Entry 8KEE (electron microscopy, 3.26 A resolution); this record covers chains E and K of the 36 polymer chains in the assembly.

# Chain E (and K)
Molecule: sheath
From: unclassified Caudoviricetes
Notes: chain K of this document is another copy of the same molecule, construct and numbering; everything in this record applies to it too
Chain sequence (506 residues; numbered 1 to 506; the number before each row is that of its first residue):
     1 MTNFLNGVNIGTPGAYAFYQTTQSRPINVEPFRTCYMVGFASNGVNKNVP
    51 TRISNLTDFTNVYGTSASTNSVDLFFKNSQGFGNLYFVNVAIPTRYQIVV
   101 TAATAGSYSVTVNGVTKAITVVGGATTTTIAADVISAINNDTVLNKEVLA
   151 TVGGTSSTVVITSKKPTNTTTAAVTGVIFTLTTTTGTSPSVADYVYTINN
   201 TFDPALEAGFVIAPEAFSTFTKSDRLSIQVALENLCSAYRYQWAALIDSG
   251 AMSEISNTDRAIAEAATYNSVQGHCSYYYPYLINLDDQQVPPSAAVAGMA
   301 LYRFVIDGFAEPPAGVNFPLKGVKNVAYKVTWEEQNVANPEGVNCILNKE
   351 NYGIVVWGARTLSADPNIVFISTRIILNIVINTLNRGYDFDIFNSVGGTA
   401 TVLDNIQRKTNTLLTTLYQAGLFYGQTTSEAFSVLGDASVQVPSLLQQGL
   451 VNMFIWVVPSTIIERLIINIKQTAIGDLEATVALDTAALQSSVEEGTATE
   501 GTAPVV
Disordered / not traced: 506

# Interface between chain E and chain K
Pairs across the interface (118; chain E residue first):
  Asn113(E) with Arg260(K), hydrogen bond (backbone-side chain)
  Val143(E) with Arg260(K)
  Lys146(E) with Asp259(K), salt bridge
  Glu147(E) with Asn257(K), hydrogen bond; Arg260(K), salt bridge
  Lys165(E) with Asp259(K), salt bridge; Tyr328(K); Glu334(K), salt bridge
  Asn168(E) with Ser256(K), hydrogen bond (side chain-backbone); Tyr328(K)
  Asn200(E) with Thr331(K); Glu333(K)
  Asp203(E) with Lys349(K), salt bridge; Glu350(K)
  Pro204(E) with Trp332(K)
  Ala205(E) with Lys349(K); Asn351(K); Tyr352(K), hydrophobic
  Leu206(E) with Glu350(K)
  Tyr239(E) with Trp332(K)
  Arg240(E) with Trp332(K); Glu333(K), salt bridge
  Asn367(E) with Gln472(K), hydrogen bond (backbone-side chain)
  Thr373(E) with Gln472(K)
  Leu377(E) with Gln472(K)
  Ile381(E) with Ile470(K), hydrophobic
  Leu384(E) with Ile468(K), hydrophobic
  Asn385(E) with Ile468(K)
  Arg386(E) with Tyr352(K)
  Tyr388(E) with Leu466(K), hydrophobic; Ile468(K), hydrophobic
  Asp389(E) with Val316(K); Tyr352(K), hydrogen bond
  Phe390(E) with Val316(K), hydrophobic; Asn317(K); Tyr352(K), hydrophobic
  Ile392(E) with Ile463(K); Glu464(K)
  Phe393(E) with Arg303(K), hydrogen bond (backbone-side chain); Glu311(K); Pro312(K); Ala314(K), hydrophobic; Gly315(K); Trp357(K), hydrophobic; Gly358(K); Ala359(K), hydrophobic; Ile463(K), hydrogen bond (backbone-backbone)
  Asn394(E) with Arg303(K), hydrogen bond; Glu311(K); Ile462(K); Ile463(K), hydrogen bond (backbone-backbone)
  Ser395(E) with Ala310(K), hydrogen bond (side chain-backbone); Glu311(K), hydrogen bond (backbone-side chain); Ser460(K); Thr461(K)
  Val396(E) with Tyr424(K); Ser460(K); Thr461(K), hydrogen bond (backbone-backbone); Ile463(K), hydrophobic
  Gly397(E) with Tyr424(K); Ser460(K)
  Gly398(E) with Phe423(K); Gly425(K)
  Thr399(E) with Gln426(K)
  Val402(E) with Ile463(K), hydrophobic
  Tyr424(E) with Ile475(K), hydrophobic
  Ser429(E) with Leu478(K); Glu479(K)
  Glu430(E) with Leu478(K)
  Ala431(E) with Leu478(K)
  Phe432(E) with Leu478(K)
  Ser433(E) with Val482(K)
  Leu435(E) with Thr486(K); Gln490(K)
  Ser439(E) with Gln490(K), hydrogen bond; Val493(K)
  Val442(E) with Thr499(K)
  Ser444(E) with Thr499(K)
  Leu446(E) with Thr461(K), hydrogen bond (backbone-side chain); Ile462(K)
  Gln447(E) with Phe370(K); Thr461(K)
  Gln448(E) with Phe370(K); Glu464(K); Arg465(K), hydrogen bond (backbone-side chain)
  Gly449(E) with Ile462(K); Ile463(K); Glu464(K), hydrogen bond (backbone-backbone); Arg465(K), hydrogen bond (backbone-backbone)
  Leu450(E) with Arg465(K); Ile467(K), hydrophobic
  Val451(E) with Ile463(K), hydrophobic; Arg465(K), hydrogen bond (backbone-backbone); Leu466(K); Ile467(K), hydrogen bond (backbone-backbone)
  Asn452(E) with Ile467(K); Asn469(K)
  Met453(E) with Ile467(K), hydrogen bond (backbone-backbone); Ile468(K); Asn469(K), hydrogen bond (backbone-backbone)
  Phe454(E) with Asn469(K); Leu489(K), hydrophobic
  Ile455(E) with Ile468(K), hydrophobic; Asn469(K), hydrogen bond (backbone-backbone); Ile470(K); Lys471(K), hydrogen bond (backbone-backbone)
  Trp456(E) with Lys471(K); Thr473(K); Leu478(K), hydrophobic; Val482(K), hydrophobic; Asp485(K), hydrogen bond; Thr486(K)
  Val457(E) with Lys471(K), hydrogen bond (backbone-backbone); Gln472(K); Thr473(K), hydrogen bond (backbone-backbone)
  Val458(E) with Thr473(K); Ala474(K)
  Pro459(E) with Gln472(K)
Interface residues without a listed pair, chain E (64 interface residues in all): Val49, Val115, Ile368, Val380, Asp391, Ile406, Val440, Leu445
Interface residues without a listed pair, chain K (59 interface residues in all): Lys329, Asn336, Val356, Arg360, Thr481

# Overview
Chain E and chain K form an interface of 64 and 59 residues respectively, with 26 hydrogen bonds and 6 salt
bridges. Polar contacts include Lys146(E)-Asp259(K), Glu147(E)-Arg260(K) and Lys165(E)-Asp259(K).
Chain E and chain K are both sheath (unclassified Caudoviricetes); the structure, Cyanophage A-1(L)
sheath-tube, was determined by electron microscopy (same publication as 8KEA, 8KEC, 8KEF and 8KEG).
